Entry 5LMU (electron microscopy, 4.00 A resolution); this record covers chains A and Q of the 24 polymer chains in the assembly.

Chain A:
Molecule: 16S ribosomal RNA
Source organism: Thermus thermophilus HB8
Sequence (1522 nucleotides; row label = number of the first residue in the row; note: 44 numbers in that range are skipped by the numbering (no residue carries them; nothing is unmodelled there); a row labelled like 189A-189L holds insertion residues (189A, then the next letters in order); numbering starts at 0):
     0 UUUGUUGGAG AGUUUGAUCC UGGCUCAGGG UGAACGCUGG CGGCGUGCCU AAGACAUGCA
    60 AGUCGUGCGG GCCG
    76 CGGGGUUUU
    88 ACUCCG
    96 UGGUCAGCGG CGGACGGGUG AGUAACGCGU GGGU
  129A G
   130 ACCUACCCGG AAGAGGGGGA CAACCCGGGG AAACUCGGGC UAAUCCCCCA UGUGGACCCG
189A-189L CCCCUUGGGGUG
   190 UGUCCAAAGG GCUUU
   216 GCCCGCUUCC GGAUGGGCCC GCGUCCCAUC AGCUAGUUGG UGGGGUAAUG GCCCACCAAG
   276 GCGACGACGG GUAGCCGGUC UGAGAGGAUG GCCGGCCACA GGGGCACUGA GACACGGGCC
   336 CCACUCCUAC GGGAGGCAGC AGUUAGGAAU CUUCCGCAAU GGGCGCAAGC CUGACGGAGC
   396 GACGCCGCUU GGAGGAAGAA GCCCUUCGGG GUGUAAACUC CUGA
   441 ACCCGGGACG AAACCCCC
   460 GA
   470 CGAGGGGA
   479 CUGACGGUAC CGGGGUAA
   498 UAGCGCCGGC CAACUCCGUG CCAGCAGCCG CGGUAAUACG GAGGGCGCGA GCGUUACCCG
   558 GAUUCACUGG GCGUAAAGGG CGUGUAGGCG GCCUGGGGCG UCCCAUGUGA AAGACCACGG
   618 CUCAACCGUG GGGGAGCGUG GGAUACGCUC AGGCUAGACG GUGGGAGAGG GUGGUGGAAU
   678 UCCCGGAGUA GCGGUGAAAU GCGCAGAUAC CGGGAGGAAC GCCGAUGGCG AAGGCAGCCA
   738 CCUGGUCCAC CCGUGACGCU GAGGCGCGAA AGCGUGGGGA GCAAACCGGA UUAGAUACCC
   798 GGGUAGUCCA CGCCCUAAAC GAUGCGCGCU AGGUCUCUGG GUCU
   848 CCUGGGGGCC GAAGCUAACG CGUUAAGCGC GCCGCCUGGG GAGUACGGCC GCAAGGCUGA
   908 AACUCAAAGG AAUUGACGGG GGCCCGCACA AGCGGUGGAG CAUGUGGUUU AAUUCGAAGC
   968 AACGCGAAGA ACCUUACCAG GCCUUGACAU GCUA
 1001A G
  1002 GGAACCCGGG UGAAAGCCUG GGGUGCCCC
1030A-1030D GCGA
  1031 GGGGAGCCCU AGCACAGGUG CUGCAUGGCC GUCGUCAGCU CGUGCCGUGA GGUGUUGGGU
  1091 UAAGUCCCGC AACGAGCGCA ACCCCCGCCG UUAGUUGCCA GCGGUUCGGC CGGGCACUCU
  1151 AACGGGACUG CCCGCG
  1168 AAAGCGGGAG GAAGGAGGGG ACGACGUCUG GUCAGCAUGG CCCUUACGGC CUGGGCGACA
  1228 CACGUGCUAC AAUGCCCACU ACAAAGCGAU GCCACCCGGC AACGGGGAGC UAAUCGCAAA
  1288 AAGGUGGGCC CAGUUCGGAU UGGGGUCUGC AACCCGACCC CAUGAAGCCG GAAUCGCUAG
  1348 UAAUCGCGGA UCAGCC
 1363A A
  1364 UGCCGCGGUG AAUACGUUCC CGGGCCUUGU ACACACCGCC CGUCACGCCA UGGGAGCGGG
  1424 CUCUACCCGA AGUCGCCGG
1442A-1442B GA
  1443 GCCUA
  1452 C
  1456 GGGCAGGCGC CGAGGGUAGG GCCCGUGACU GGGGCGAAGU CGUAACAAGG UAGCUGUACC
  1516 GGAAGGUGCG GCUGGAUCAC CUCCUUUCU
Unresolved in the structure: 0-4, 1543-1544
Ion coordination: Mg2+ site 1: C48, G115; Mg2+ site 2 near A53 (its only coordinating residue here); Mg2+ site 3: A59, U387; Mg2+ site 4: A109, G331; Mg2+ site 5: A116, G117, G289; Mg2+ site 6: C121, U125; Mg2+ site 7 near A195 (its only coordinating residue here); Mg2+ site 8: U252, C267; Mg2+ site 9 near G266 (its only coordinating residue here); Mg2+ site 10 near U287 (its only coordinating residue here); Mg2+ site 11 near G299 (its only coordinating residue here); Mg2+ site 12 near A315 (its only coordinating residue here); 36 more Mg2+ sites not listed
What the authors report for this chain:
  - binding site for mRNA: G926, C1400, C1403, U1498

Chain Q:
Protein: 30S ribosomal protein S17
Source organism: Thermus thermophilus HB8
Reference sequence: Q5SHP7 (RS17_THET8); numbering as in UniProt (aligned over 1-105)
Chain sequence (105 residues; numbered 1 to 105; the number before each row is that of its first residue):
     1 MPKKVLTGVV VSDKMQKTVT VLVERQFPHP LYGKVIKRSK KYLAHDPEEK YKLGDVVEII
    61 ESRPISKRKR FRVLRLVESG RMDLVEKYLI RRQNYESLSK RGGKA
Unresolved in the structure: 1, 101-105

How chain A and chain Q interact:
Residue-residue contacts (87; chain A residue first):
  G127(A) with Pro2(Q), hydrogen bond to the sugar; Glu61(Q), hydrogen bond to the base
  G128(A) with Pro2(Q), sugar contact; Lys3(Q), sugar contact; Glu61(Q), sugar contact
  U129(A) with Lys3(Q), sugar contact
  A130(A) with Arg63(Q), salt bridge to the phosphate
  U189F(A) with Ser62(Q), hydrogen bond to the base; Arg63(Q), hydrogen bond to the base; Arg72(Q), hydrogen bond to the base
  G189G(A) with Arg63(Q), hydrogen bond to the base
  C234(A) with Arg70(Q), hydrogen bond to the phosphate
  C235(A) with Glu61(Q), base contact; Arg70(Q), salt bridge to the phosphate
  G236(A) with Lys40(Q), salt bridge to the phosphate; Tyr42(Q), hydrogen bond to the phosphate; Phe71(Q), sugar contact
  C237(A) with Arg25(Q), salt bridge to the phosphate; Lys40(Q), salt bridge to the phosphate; Tyr42(Q), hydrogen bond to the phosphate
  G238(A) with Arg25(Q), salt bridge to the phosphate; Phe27(Q), phosphate contact
  A246(A) with Ser99(Q), sugar contact
  G247(A) with Ser99(Q), hydrogen bond to the phosphate; Lys100(Q), phosphate contact
  U252(A) with Lys67(Q), salt bridge to the phosphate
  U253(A) with Met15(Q), sugar contact; Lys67(Q), salt bridge to the phosphate
  G254(A) with Met15(Q), sugar contact; Gln16(Q), hydrogen bond to the sugar; Thr18(Q), hydrogen bond to the sugar; Ser66(Q), hydrogen bond to the phosphate; Lys67(Q), phosphate contact; Arg68(Q), phosphate contact; Lys69(Q), phosphate contact
  G255(A) with Gln16(Q), sugar contact; Lys17(Q), phosphate contact; Ile65(Q), phosphate contact; Ser66(Q), phosphate contact; Lys69(Q), salt bridge to the phosphate
  U256(A) with Lys17(Q), phosphate contact
  U264(A) with Arg63(Q), sugar contact; Pro64(Q), hydrogen bond to the sugar
  G265(A) with Pro64(Q), sugar contact; Ile65(Q), phosphate contact; Ser66(Q), sugar contact; Lys67(Q), hydrogen bond to the sugar
  G266(A) with Ile65(Q), phosphate contact; Lys67(Q), phosphate contact
  C267(A) with Lys67(Q), phosphate contact
  A273(A) with Gln16(Q), sugar contact
  G275(A) with Lys14(Q), phosphate contact; Met15(Q), hydrogen bond to the sugar
  G276(A) with Ser12(Q), hydrogen bond to the phosphate; Met15(Q), phosphate contact; Thr20(Q), phosphate contact; Arg68(Q), hydrogen bond to the sugar
  C277(A) with Lys41(Q), phosphate contact; Arg68(Q), hydrogen bond to the sugar
  G278(A) with Lys41(Q), salt bridge to the phosphate; Arg92(Q), base contact; Tyr95(Q), base contact
  A279(A) with Arg91(Q), salt bridge to the phosphate; Tyr95(Q), hydrogen bond to the phosphate; Leu98(Q), base contact
  C280(A) with Lys37(Q), base contact; Arg38(Q), hydrogen bond to the sugar; Ser39(Q), hydrogen bond to the base; Arg91(Q), base contact
  G301(A) with Pro30(Q), phosphate contact
  C564(A) with Leu31(Q), base contact; Tyr32(Q), sugar contact
  U582(A) with Ile90(Q), sugar contact; Asn94(Q), hydrogen bond to the base
  A583(A) with Arg91(Q), sugar contact; Asn94(Q), hydrogen bond to the sugar
  G584(A) with Lys87(Q), salt bridge to the phosphate
  G585(A) with Lys37(Q), phosphate contact
  G635(A) with Lys4(Q), salt bridge to the phosphate
  U636(A) with Pro2(Q), phosphate contact
  C647(A) with Arg81(Q), salt bridge to the phosphate
  A759(A) with Asn94(Q), base contact
  G760(A) with Asn94(Q), hydrogen bond to the base; Ser97(Q), hydrogen bond to the base; Leu98(Q), sugar contact
  G761(A) with Ser97(Q), sugar contact
  C896(A) with Lys100(Q), salt bridge to the phosphate
Interface residues without a listed pair, chain A (46 interface residues in all): C272, G597, U598, C897
Interface residues without a listed pair, chain Q (51 interface residues in all): Gln26, Pro28, Lys34, Val35, Leu43, His45, Glu96

Overview:
46 residues of chain A and 51 residues of chain Q are in contact, with 26 hydrogen bonds and 15 salt bridges.
Polar contacts include G127(A)-Glu61(Q), U189F(A)-Ser62(Q) and U189F(A)-Arg63(Q). The Mg2+ site 1 is built by
C48(A) and G115(A). From the paper: a binding site for mRNA at G926(A), C1400(A) and C1403(A) among others.
Here chain A is 16S ribosomal RNA and chain Q is 30S ribosomal protein S17, both from Thermus thermophilus
HB8. Entry 5LMU (Structure of bacterial 30S-IF3-mRNA-tRNA translation pre-initiation complex, closed form
(state-4)) was determined by electron microscopy (same publication as 5LMN, 5LMO, 5LMP, 5LMQ, 5LMR, 5LMS, 5LMT
and 5LMV).
